4DSS - chains A and B; structure by X-ray diffraction, 2.10 A resolution.

# Chain A
Molecule: Peroxiredoxin type-2
Organism: Saccharomyces cerevisiae
Notes: EC 1.11.1.15
UniProtKB: P38013 (AHP1_YEAST); residue numbers follow UniProt; this construct covers 1-176
Amino-acid sequence (176 residues; numbered 1 to 176; the number before each row is that of its first residue):
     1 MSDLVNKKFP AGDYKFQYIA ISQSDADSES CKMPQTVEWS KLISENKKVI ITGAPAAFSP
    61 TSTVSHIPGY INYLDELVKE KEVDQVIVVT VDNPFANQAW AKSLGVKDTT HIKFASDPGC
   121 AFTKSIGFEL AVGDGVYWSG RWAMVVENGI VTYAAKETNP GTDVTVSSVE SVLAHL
Unresolved in the structure: 1-2
Sequence notes: engineered mutation Ser62 (Cys in P38013)
Swiss-Prot annotation at these positions:
  - modified residue: Ser2 (N-acetylserine), Ser28 (Phosphoserine), Ser59 (Phosphoserine), Ser116 (Phosphoserine), Cys120 (Cysteine persulfide)
  - cross-link (Glycyl lysine isopeptide (Lys-Gly)): Lys32 (interchain with G-Cter in URM1), Lys48 (interchain with G-Cter in ubiquitin), Lys79 (interchain with G-Cter in URM1), Lys81 (interchain with G-Cter in ubiquitin), Lys107 (interchain with G-Cter in URM1), Lys113 (interchain with G-Cter in ubiquitin), Lys124 (interchain with G-Cter in URM1), Lys156 (interchain with G-Cter in SUMO)
  - mutagenesis: Cys31 (C31S: Abolishes catalytic activity, but does not impact URM1 conjugation), Lys32 (K32R: Prevents urmylation of AHP1), Cys120 (C120S: No effect on tert-butyl hydroperoxide consumption)
From the paper describing this entry:
  - mutagenesis - K32A, K32E (3-fold): decreased catalytic activity with Thioredoxin-2 (chain B)
  - mutagenesis - K32A, K32E, C120S: unchanged catalytic activity on t-BOOH
  - post-translational modification sites: Lys32 (citing earlier work)
  - mutagenesis - K32R: unchanged catalytic activity
  - catalytic residues: Cys31
  - mutagenesis - C31S: abolished catalytic activity on t-BOOH

# Chain B
Molecule: Thioredoxin-2
Organism: Saccharomyces cerevisiae
UniProtKB: P22803 (TRX2_YEAST); residues 1-104 here = UniProt positions 1-104
Amino-acid sequence (112 residues; each row starts with the number of its first residue; numbers below 1 keep their minus sign (Met-7 is residue -7)):
    -7 MGHHHHHHMV TQLKSASEYD SALASGDKLV VVDFFATWCG PSKMIAPMIE KFAEQYSDAA
    53 FYKLDVDEVS DVAQKAEVSS MPTLIFYKGG KEVTRVVGAN PAAIKQAIAS NV
Unresolved in the structure: -7 to 0
Sequence notes: expression tag (-7 to 0); engineered mutation Ser34 (Cys in P22803)
Swiss-Prot annotation at these positions:
  - active site: Cys31 (Nucleophile)
  - site: Asp25 (Deprotonates C-terminal active site Cys), Gly32 (Contributes to redox potential value), Pro33 (Contributes to redox potential value)
  - modified residue: Ser62 (Phosphoserine)
  - cross-link (Glycyl lysine isopeptide (Lys-Gly)): Lys67 (interchain with G-Cter in ubiquitin), Lys97 (interchain with G-Cter in ubiquitin)

# How chain A and chain B interact
Cross-chain cystine bridges: Cys31(A)-Cys31(B)
Pairs across the interface - 3 pairs, chain A then chain B:
  Pro60(A) with Trp30(B), hydrophobic
  Thr162(A) with Asp59(B); Glu60(B)
Also at the interface, not in a pair above, chain A (5 interface residues in all): Thr61, Val64, Asp163
The authors on this interface:
  - interface residues, chain A: Pro60(A)

# In short
Chain A and chain B form an interface of 5 and 3 residues respectively; the contacts include 1 disulfide bond.
From the paper: the catalytic residue Cys31(A); K32A and K32E of chain A reduce catalytic activity with
Thioredoxin-2 (chain B); 5 substitutions were tested in all.
Chain A is Peroxiredoxin type-2 and chain B is Thioredoxin-2, both from Saccharomyces cerevisiae; the
structure, Crystal structure of peroxiredoxin Ahp1 from Saccharomyces cerevisiae in complex with thioredoxin
Trx2, was determined by X-ray diffraction together with 4DSQ and 4DSR from the same study.
